Entry 6RQT (electron microscopy, 4.00 A resolution); this record covers chains A and E of the 17 polymer chains in the assembly.

[Chain A]
Molecule: DNA-directed RNA polymerase I subunit RPA190
Source organism: Saccharomyces cerevisiae
Notes: EC 2.7.7.6
Reference sequence: P10964 (RPA1_YEAST); residues 1-1664 here = UniProt positions 1-1664
Amino-acid sequence (1664 residues; row label = number of the first residue in the row):
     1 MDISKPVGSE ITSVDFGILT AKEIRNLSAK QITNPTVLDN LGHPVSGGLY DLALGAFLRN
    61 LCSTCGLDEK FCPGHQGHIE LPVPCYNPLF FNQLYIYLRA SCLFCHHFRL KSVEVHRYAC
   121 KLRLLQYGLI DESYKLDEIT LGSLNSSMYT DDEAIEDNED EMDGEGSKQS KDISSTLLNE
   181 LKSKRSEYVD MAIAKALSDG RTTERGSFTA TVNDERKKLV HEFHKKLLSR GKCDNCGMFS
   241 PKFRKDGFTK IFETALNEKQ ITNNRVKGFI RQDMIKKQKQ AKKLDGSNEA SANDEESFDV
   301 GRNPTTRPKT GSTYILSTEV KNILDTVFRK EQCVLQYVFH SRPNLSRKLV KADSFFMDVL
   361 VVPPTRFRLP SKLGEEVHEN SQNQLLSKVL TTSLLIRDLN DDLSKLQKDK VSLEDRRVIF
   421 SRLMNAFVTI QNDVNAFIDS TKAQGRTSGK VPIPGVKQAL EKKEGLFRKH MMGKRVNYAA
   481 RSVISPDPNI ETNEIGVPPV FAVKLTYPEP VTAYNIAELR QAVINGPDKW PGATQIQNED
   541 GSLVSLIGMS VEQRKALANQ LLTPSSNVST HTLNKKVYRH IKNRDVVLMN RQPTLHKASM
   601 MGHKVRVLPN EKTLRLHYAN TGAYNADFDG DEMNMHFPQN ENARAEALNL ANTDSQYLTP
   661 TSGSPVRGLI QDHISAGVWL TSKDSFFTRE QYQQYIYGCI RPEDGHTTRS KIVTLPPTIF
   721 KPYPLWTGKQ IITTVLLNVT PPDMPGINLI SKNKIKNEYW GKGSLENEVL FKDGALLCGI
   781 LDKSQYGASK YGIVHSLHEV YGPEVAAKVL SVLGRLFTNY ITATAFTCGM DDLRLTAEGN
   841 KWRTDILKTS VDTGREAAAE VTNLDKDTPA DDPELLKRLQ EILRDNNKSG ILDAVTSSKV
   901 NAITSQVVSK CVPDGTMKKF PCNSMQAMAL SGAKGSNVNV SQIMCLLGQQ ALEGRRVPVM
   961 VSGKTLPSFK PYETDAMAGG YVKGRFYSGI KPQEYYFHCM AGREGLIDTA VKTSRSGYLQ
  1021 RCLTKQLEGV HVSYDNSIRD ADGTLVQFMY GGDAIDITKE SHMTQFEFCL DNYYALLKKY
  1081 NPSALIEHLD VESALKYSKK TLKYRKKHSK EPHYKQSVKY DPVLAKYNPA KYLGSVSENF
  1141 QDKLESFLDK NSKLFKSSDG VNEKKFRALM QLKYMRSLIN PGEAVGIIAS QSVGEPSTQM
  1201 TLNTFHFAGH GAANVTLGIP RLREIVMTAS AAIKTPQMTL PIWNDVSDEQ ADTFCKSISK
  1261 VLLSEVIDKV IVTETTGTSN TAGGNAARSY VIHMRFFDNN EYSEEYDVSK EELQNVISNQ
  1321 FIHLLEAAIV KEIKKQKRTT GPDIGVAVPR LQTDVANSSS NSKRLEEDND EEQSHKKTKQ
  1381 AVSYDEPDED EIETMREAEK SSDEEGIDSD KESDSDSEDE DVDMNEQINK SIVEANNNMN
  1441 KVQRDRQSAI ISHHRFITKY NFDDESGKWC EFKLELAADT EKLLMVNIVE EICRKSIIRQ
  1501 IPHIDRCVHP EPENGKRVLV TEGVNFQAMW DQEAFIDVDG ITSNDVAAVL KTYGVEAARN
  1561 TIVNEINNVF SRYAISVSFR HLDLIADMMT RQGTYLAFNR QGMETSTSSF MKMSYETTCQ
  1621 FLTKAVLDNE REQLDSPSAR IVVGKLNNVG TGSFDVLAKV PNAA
Disordered / not traced: 143-171, 271-311, 407-416, 1154-1159, 1206-1213, 1278-1286, 1339-1432, 1664
Bound ions: Zn2+ site 1: C62, T64, H75; Zn2+ site 2: C102, C105, C233, C236
UniProt features mapped onto this chain:
  - region: P992 to E1004 (Bridging helix)
  - binding site (Zn(2+)): C62, C65, C72, H75, C102, C105, C233, C236
  - binding site (Mg(2+)): D627, D629, D631
  - modified residue (Phosphoserine): S889, S1636

[Chain E]
Molecule: DNA-directed RNA polymerases I, II, and III subunit RPABC1
Source organism: Saccharomyces cerevisiae
Reference sequence: P20434 (RPAB1_YEAST); numbering as in UniProt (aligned over 1-215)
Amino-acid sequence (215 residues; row label = number of the first residue in the row):
     1 MDQENERNIS RLWRAFRTVK EMVKDRGYFI TQEEVELPLE DFKAKYCDSM GRPQRKMMSF
    61 QANPTEESIS KFPDMGSLWV EFCDEPSVGV KTMKTFVIHI QEKNFQTGIF VYQNNITPSA
   121 MKLVPSIPPA TIETFNEAAL VVNITHHELV PKHIRLSSDE KRELLKRYRL KESQLPRIQR
   181 ADPVALYLGL KRGEVVKIIR KSETSGRYAS YRICM
Disordered / not traced: 1

[How chain A and chain E interact]
Pairs across the interface (88; chain A residue first):
  I130(A) with E172(E); S173(E); R192(E), hydrogen bond (backbone-side chain)
  D131(A) with E172(E); G193(E)
  S133(A) with R192(E), hydrogen bond
  Y134(A) with R192(E)
  R201(A) with K171(E)
  T209(A) with S173(E), hydrogen bond (side chain-backbone)
  A210(A) with S173(E)
  T211(A) with S173(E); M215(E)
  D1035(A) with Y168(E)
  R1039(A) with Y168(E), hydrogen bond (side chain-backbone); L170(E)
  G1043(A) with Q174(E), hydrogen bond (backbone-side chain)
  T1044(A) with Q174(E), hydrogen bond (side chain-backbone)
  L1045(A) with Q174(E); L175(E), hydrophobic; P176(E)
  V1046(A) with P176(E)
  Q1047(A) with R200(E), hydrogen bond
  F1048(A) with Y168(E); A209(E); S210(E); Y211(E), hydrophobic
  G1051(A) with S205(E), hydrogen bond (backbone-side chain); Y208(E)
  G1052(A) with S205(E); Y208(E)
  D1053(A) with T204(E); S205(E), hydrogen bond (backbone-side chain)
  R1105(A) with R207(E)
  H1113(A) with K152(E); I199(E); K201(E); R207(E)
  Y1114(A) with T145(E); H146(E)
  K1115(A) with K152(E)
  Q1116(A) with K152(E), hydrogen bond (backbone-side chain); R207(E), hydrogen bond
  V1118(A) with K152(E); I154(E), hydrophobic
  D1121(A) with K197(E)
  P1122(A) with R207(E)
  L1124(A) with A209(E)
  N1128(A) with R167(E)
  K1131(A) with R167(E)
  S1137(A) with S205(E), hydrogen bond (side chain-backbone)
  E1138(A) with S205(E), hydrogen bond (backbone-backbone); G206(E); R207(E)
  N1139(A) with S202(E); E203(E); S205(E); G206(E), hydrogen bond (side chain-backbone)
  W1530(A) with V141(E); V142(E)
  D1531(A) with R7(E)
  V1538(A) with V142(E), hydrophobic; H146(E); H147(E)
  D1539(A) with H146(E); H147(E); E148(E), hydrogen bond (backbone-backbone)
  I1541(A) with H147(E), hydrogen bond (backbone-side chain)
  L1550(A) with D182(E); P183(E)
  K1551(A) with P183(E)
  T1552(A) with I144(E)
  Y1553(A) with V150(E)
  G1554(A) with D182(E)
  V1555(A) with I178(E), hydrophobic; D182(E), hydrogen bond (backbone-side chain); R212(E)
  E1556(A) with L149(E); P151(E); H153(E), salt bridge; I198(E); R212(E), salt bridge
  R1559(A) with R200(E)
  N1560(A) with L149(E)
  R1580(A) with T204(E)
  R1591(A) with P176(E); R177(E), hydrogen bond (backbone-backbone)
  Q1592(A) with R177(E)
  G1593(A) with R177(E)
Other interface residues (no listed pair), chain A (65 interface residues in all): S207, V212, E215, S1117, Y1120, A1125, Y1127, Q1532, E1533, G1540, A1557, F1579, D1587, T1594
Other interface residues (no listed pair), chain E (48 interface residues in all): Q179, V184

[Summary]
Chain A and chain E form an interface of 65 and 48 residues respectively; the contacts include 18 hydrogen
bonds and 2 salt bridges. Polar contacts include E1556(A)-H153(E), E1556(A)-R212(E) and I130(A)-R192(E). From
UniProt: 8 Zn2+-binding residues and 3 Mg2+-binding residues on chain A.
Chain A is DNA-directed RNA polymerase I subunit RPA190 and chain E is DNA-directed RNA polymerases I, II, and
III subunit RPABC1, both from Saccharomyces cerevisiae; the structure, RNA Polymerase I-tWH-Rrn3-DNA, was
determined by electron microscopy together with 6RQH, 6RQL, 6RRD, 6RUI, 6RUO and 6RWE from the same study.
